5O3M - chains D and F of the 6 polymer chains in the assembly; structure by X-ray diffraction, 2.23 A resolution.

Chain D (and F):
Molecule: Protocatechuate decarboxylase
Source organism: Klebsiella pneumoniae
Notes: chain F of this document is another copy of the same molecule, construct and numbering; everything in this record applies to it too
Reference sequence: B9A9M6 (B9A9M6_KLEPN); residues 1-502 here = UniProt positions 1-502
Sequence (522 residues; numbered -19 to 502; the number before each row is that of its first residue; numbers below 1 keep their minus sign (Met-19 is residue -19)):
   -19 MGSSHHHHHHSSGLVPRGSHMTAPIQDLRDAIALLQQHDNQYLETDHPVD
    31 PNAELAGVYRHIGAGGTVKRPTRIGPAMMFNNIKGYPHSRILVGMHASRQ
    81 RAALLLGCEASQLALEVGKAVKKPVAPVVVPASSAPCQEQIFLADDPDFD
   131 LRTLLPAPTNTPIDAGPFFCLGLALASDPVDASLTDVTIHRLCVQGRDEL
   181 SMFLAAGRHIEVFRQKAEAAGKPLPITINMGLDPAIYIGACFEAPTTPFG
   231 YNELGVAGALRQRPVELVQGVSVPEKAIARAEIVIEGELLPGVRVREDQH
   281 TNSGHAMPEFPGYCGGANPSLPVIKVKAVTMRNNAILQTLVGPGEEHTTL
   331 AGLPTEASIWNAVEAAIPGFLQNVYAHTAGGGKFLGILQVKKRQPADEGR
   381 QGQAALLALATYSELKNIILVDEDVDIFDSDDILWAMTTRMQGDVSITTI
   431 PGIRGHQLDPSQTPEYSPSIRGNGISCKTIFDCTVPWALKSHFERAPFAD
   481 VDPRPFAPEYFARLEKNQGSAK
Not modelled in the structure: -19 to 3, 495-502 (chain F: -19 to 4, 493-502)
Construct notes: initiating methionine (-19); expression tag (-18 to 0)
Small-molecule neighbours:
  - pentane-1,5-diol (9JE), molecule 1: Gln369, Glu403, Val405, Asp406, Ile407, Phe408
  - pentane-1,5-diol (9JE), molecule 2: Asp402, Glu403, Asp404, Arg420, Val465, Lys470

How chain D and chain F interact:
Contacting residue pairs (40; chain D residue first):
  Pro375(D) with Arg434(F)
  Ala376(D) with Arg434(F), hydrogen bond (backbone-side chain)
  Glu378(D) with Arg434(F), hydrogen bond (backbone-side chain); Arg451(F), salt bridge; Ile455(F)
  Gly379(D) with Gly432(F); Ile433(F); Arg434(F), hydrogen bond (backbone-backbone)
  Gln381(D) with Arg451(F)
  Gly382(D) with Ile433(F)
  Gln383(D) with Leu389(F), hydrogen bond (side chain-backbone); Ala390(F), hydrogen bond (side chain-backbone); Ser393(F); Ile433(F)
  Leu386(D) with Leu386(F), hydrophobic; Ala390(F)
  Leu387(D) with Ala390(F)
  Leu389(D) with Gln383(F), hydrogen bond (backbone-side chain)
  Ala390(D) with Gln383(F), hydrogen bond (backbone-side chain); Leu386(F); Leu387(F); Ala390(F), hydrophobic
  Ser393(D) with Gln383(F)
  Val425(D) with Arg451(F)
  Thr428(D) with Pro431(F)
  Pro431(D) with Thr428(F)
  Gly432(D) with Gly379(F)
  Ile433(D) with Gly379(F); Gly382(F); Gln383(F)
  Arg434(D) with Pro375(F); Ala376(F), hydrogen bond (side chain-backbone); Glu378(F), hydrogen bond (side chain-backbone); Gly379(F), hydrogen bond (backbone-backbone)
  Arg451(D) with Glu378(F), salt bridge; Gln381(F); Val425(F); Pro466(F)
  Ile455(D) with Glu378(F)
  Pro466(D) with Arg451(F)
Other interface residues (no listed pair), chain D (26 interface residues in all): Arg380, Thr429, Ile430, Lys458, Asp462
Other interface residues (no listed pair), chain F (26 interface residues in all): Arg380, Thr429, Ile430, Lys458, Asp462

Overview:
The chain D/chain F interface involves 26 residues from each chain, with 10 hydrogen bonds and 2 salt bridges.
Polar contacts include Glu378(D)-Arg451(F), Ala376(D)-Arg434(F) and Glu378(D)-Arg434(F). Ligands of chain D:
pentane-1,5-diol.
Chain D and chain F are both Protocatechuate decarboxylase (Klebsiella pneumoniae); the structure, Crystal
structure of apo Klebsiella pneumoniae 3,4-dihydroxybenzoic acid decarboxylase (AroY), was determined by X-ray
diffraction together with 5NY5 and 5O3N from the same study.
